Entry 8R3G (electron microscopy, 4.40 A resolution (low resolution: residue-level contacts below are approximate; hydrogen-bond / salt-bridge calls are withheld)); this record covers chains A and E of the 6 polymer chains in the assembly.

Chain A:
Protein: Central glycolytic genes regulator
From: Bacillus subtilis
UniProt: O32253 (CGGR_BACSU); numbering as in UniProt (aligned over 1-340)
Chain sequence (346 residues; each row starts with the number of its first residue; numbers below 1 keep their minus sign (Gly-5 is residue -5)):
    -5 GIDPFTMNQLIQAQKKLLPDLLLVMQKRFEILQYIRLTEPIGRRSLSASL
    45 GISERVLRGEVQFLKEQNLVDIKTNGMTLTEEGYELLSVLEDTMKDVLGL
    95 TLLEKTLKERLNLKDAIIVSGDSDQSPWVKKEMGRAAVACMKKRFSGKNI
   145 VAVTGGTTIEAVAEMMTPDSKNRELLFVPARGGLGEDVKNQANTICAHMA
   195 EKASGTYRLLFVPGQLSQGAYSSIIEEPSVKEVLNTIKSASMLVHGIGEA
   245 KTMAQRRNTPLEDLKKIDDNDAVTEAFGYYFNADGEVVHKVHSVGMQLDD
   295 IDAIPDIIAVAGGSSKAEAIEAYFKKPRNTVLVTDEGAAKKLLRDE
Not modelled in the structure: -5 to 0, 180-182, 339-340
Sequence notes: expression tag (-5 to 0)
Modified residues: Mse1, Mse19, Mse71, Mse88, Mse127, Mse135, Mse159, Mse160, Mse193, Mse236, Mse247, Mse290 (selenomethionine; parent Met)
UniProt features mapped onto this chain:
  - DNA-binding region: Arg37 to Gln56 (H-T-H motif)
  - binding site (beta-D-fructose 1,6-bisphosphate): Gly149 to Thr152, Arg175, Gln185, Arg250, Arg251, Glu269, Lys310
From the paper describing this entry:
  - binding site for operator DNA (chain E): Arg37, Arg38, Arg52
  - binding site for operator DNA: Arg49

Chain E:
Molecule: operator DNA
Sequence (45 nucleotides; each row starts with the number of its first residue):
     1 TGACGGGACGTTTTTTGTCATAGCGGGACATATAATGTCCAGCAA
Not modelled in the structure: 1-2, 44-45

Chain A / chain E interface:
Residue-residue contacts (22):
  Ile35(A) with DG5(E)
  Gly36(A) with DC4(E); DG5(E)
  Arg37(A) with DG5(E); DG6(E); DG7(E)
  Arg38(A) with DC4(E); DG5(E); DG6(E)
  Ser39(A) with DC4(E)
  Arg49(A) with DA8(E); DC9(E)
  Arg52(A) with DG6(E); DG7(E); DA8(E)
  Ile66(A) with DG5(E)
  Lys67(A) with DG5(E)
  Thr68(A) with DC4(E)
  Asn69(A) with DC4(E)
  Gly70(A) with DC4(E); DG5(E)
  Mse71(A) with DG5(E)

Summary:
13 residues of chain A face 6 of chain E across their interface. UniProt lists 10 beta-D-fructose
1,6-bisphosphate-binding residues on chain A. From the paper: a binding site for operator DNA (chain E) at
Arg37(A), Arg38(A) and Arg52(A); a binding site for operator DNA at Arg49(A).
Here chain A is Central glycolytic genes regulator (Bacillus subtilis) and chain E is operator DNA. Entry 8R3G
(Central glycolytic genes regulator (CggR) bound to DNA operator) was determined by electron microscopy (same
publication as 8R7Y).
